Entry 9DWF (electron microscopy, 3.10 A resolution); this record covers chains D and J of the 11 polymer chains in the assembly.

[Chain D]
Molecule: Histone H2B type 1-C/E/F/G/I
From: Homo sapiens
UniProt: P62807 (H2B1C_HUMAN); residues 1-125 here correspond to UniProt positions 2-126 (UniProt number = residue number + 1)
Chain sequence (125 residues; numbered 1 to 125; the number before each row is that of its first residue):
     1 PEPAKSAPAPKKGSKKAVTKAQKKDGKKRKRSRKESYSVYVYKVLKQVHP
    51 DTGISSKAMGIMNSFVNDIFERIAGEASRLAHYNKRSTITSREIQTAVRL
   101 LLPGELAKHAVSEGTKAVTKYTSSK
Unresolved in the structure: 1-31, 125
UniProt features mapped onto this chain:
  - modified residue: Pro1 (N-acetylproline), Glu2 (ADP-ribosyl glutamic acid), Lys5 (N6-(2-hydroxyisobutyryl)lysine), Ser6 (ADP-ribosylserine), Lys11 (N6-(beta-hydroxybutyryl)lysine), Lys12 (N6-(2-hydroxyisobutyryl)lysine), Ser14 (Phosphoserine), Lys15 (N6-acetyllysine), Lys16 (N6-(beta-hydroxybutyryl)lysine), Lys20 (N6-(2-hydroxyisobutyryl)lysine), Lys23 (N6-(2-hydroxyisobutyryl)lysine), Lys24 (N6-(2-hydroxyisobutyryl)lysine), Lys34 (N6-(2-hydroxyisobutyryl)lysine), Glu35 (PolyADP-ribosyl glutamic acid), Ser36 (Phosphoserine), Lys43 (N6-(2-hydroxyisobutyryl)lysine), Lys46 (N6-(2-hydroxyisobutyryl)lysine), Lys57 (N6,N6-dimethyllysine), Arg79 (Dimethylated arginine), Lys85 (N6,N6,N6-trimethyllysine) and 6 more in UniProt
  - glycosylation: Ser112 (O-linked (GlcNAc) serine)
  - cross-link (Glycyl lysine isopeptide (Lys-Gly)): Lys5 (interchain with G-Cter in SUMO2), Lys20 (interchain with G-Cter in SUMO2), Lys34 (interchain with G-Cter in ubiquitin), Lys120 (interchain with G-Cter in ubiquitin)

[Chain J]
Molecule: 601 J strand (non-damaged strand)
Sequence (147 nucleotides; numbered 1 to 147; the number before each row is that of its first residue):
     1 ATCGGATGTATATATCTGACACGTGCCTGGAGACTAGGGAGTAATCCCCT
    51 TGGCGGTTAAAACGCGGGGGACAGCGCGTACGTGCGTTTAAGCGGTGCTA
   101 GAGCTGTCTACGACCAATTGAGCGGCCTCGGCACCGGGATTCTCGAT

[Chain D / chain J interface]
Residue-residue contacts (10; chain D residue first):
  Ser32(D) with DG124(J), phosphate contact
  Arg33(D) with DG122(J), base contact; DC123(J), sugar contact; DG124(J), phosphate contact
  Lys34(D) with DC123(J), sugar contact; DG124(J), hydrogen bond to the phosphate
  Glu35(D) with DC123(J), phosphate contact
  Ser36(D) with DC123(J), hydrogen bond to the phosphate
  Val39(D) with DC123(J), phosphate contact
  Tyr40(D) with DG122(J), sugar contact
Interface residues without a listed pair, chain D (8 interface residues in all): Thr88
Interface residues without a listed pair, chain J (4 interface residues in all): DG112

[In short]
8 residues of chain D face 4 of chain J across their interface; the contacts include 2 hydrogen bonds. Polar
pairs include Lys34(D)-DG124(J) and Ser36(D)-DC123(J).
Here chain D is Histone H2B type 1-C/E/F/G/I (Homo sapiens) and chain J is 601 J strand (non-damaged strand).
Entry 9DWF (Nucleosome containing a 1-nt gap at SHL-4.5) was determined by electron microscopy.
